9M16 - chains A and C; structure by X-ray diffraction, 2.06 A resolution.

# Chain A
Name: Vitamin D3 receptor
From: Rattus norvegicus
UniProt: P13053 (VDR_RAT); residue numbers follow UniProt; this construct covers 116-159, 207-423
Sequence (271 residues; numbered 106 to 423; 47 numbers in that range are skipped by the numbering (no residue carries them; nothing is unmodelled there); the number before each row is that of its first residue):
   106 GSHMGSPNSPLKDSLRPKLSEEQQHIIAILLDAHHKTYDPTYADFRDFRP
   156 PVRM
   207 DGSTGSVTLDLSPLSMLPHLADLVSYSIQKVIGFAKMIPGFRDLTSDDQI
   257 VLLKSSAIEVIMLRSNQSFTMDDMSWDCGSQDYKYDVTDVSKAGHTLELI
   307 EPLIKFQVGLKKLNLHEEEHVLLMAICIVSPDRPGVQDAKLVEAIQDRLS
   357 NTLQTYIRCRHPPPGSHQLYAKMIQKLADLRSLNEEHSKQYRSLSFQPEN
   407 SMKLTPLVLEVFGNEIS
Disordered / not traced: 106-122, 207-217, 421-423
Differences from the reference sequence: expression tag (106-115)
Ligand contacts: A1L74 ((4S)-5-[4-[[4-(2-ethyl-2-oxidanyl-butoxy)-2,3-dimethyl-phenyl]-dimethyl-silyl]-2,3-dimethyl-phenoxy]-4-oxidanyl-pentanoic acid): Thr142, Tyr143, Asp144, Tyr147, Phe150, Leu223, Leu226, Ala227, Leu229, Val230, Tyr232, Ser233, Lys236, Ile264, Ile267, Arg270, Ser271, Ser274, Trp282, Cys284, Tyr291, Val296, Ala299, His301, Leu309, His393, Tyr397, Leu400, Leu410, Phe418
Curated features (UniProtKB/Swiss-Prot):
  - region: Lys242 to Lys260 (Interaction with coactivator LXXLL motif)
  - motif: Pro412 to Asn420 (9aaTAD)
  - binding site (calcitriol): Tyr143, Ser233, Arg270, Ser274, His301, His393

# Chain C
Name: Mediator of RNA polymerase II transcription subunit 1
UniProt: Q15648 (MED1_HUMAN); residues 625-637 here correspond to UniProt positions 640-652 (UniProt number = residue number + 15)
Sequence (13 residues; row label = number of the first residue in the row):
   625 KNHPMLMNLLKDN
Disordered / not traced: 636-637
Curated features (UniProtKB/Swiss-Prot):
  - motif: Leu630 to Leu634 (LXXLL motif 2)

# Chain A / chain C interface
Contacting residue pairs (19):
  Ile238(A) with Leu630(C), hydrophobic; Leu633(C), hydrophobic; Leu634(C), hydrophobic
  Lys242(A) with Leu633(C), hydrogen bond (side chain-backbone); Leu634(C); Lys635(C)
  Arg248(A) with Leu634(C), hydrogen bond (side chain-backbone)
  Ser252(A) with Met631(C)
  Gln255(A) with Leu634(C)
  Ile256(A) with His627(C); Leu630(C), hydrophobic; Met631(C), hydrophobic
  Leu259(A) with Leu634(C), hydrophobic
  Lys260(A) with His627(C), hydrogen bond
  Pro412(A) with Met629(C)
  Glu416(A) with His627(C); Pro628(C); Met629(C), hydrogen bond (side chain-backbone); Leu630(C), hydrogen bond (side chain-backbone)
Other interface residues (no listed pair), chain A (14 interface residues in all): Gln235, Phe247, Leu413, Val417
Other interface residues (no listed pair), chain C (9 interface residues in all): Asn626

# In short
14 residues of chain A face 9 of chain C across their interface, with 5 hydrogen bonds. Among the polar pairs
are Lys242(A)-Leu633(C), Arg248(A)-Leu634(C) and Lys260(A)-His627(C). Bound to chain A: compound A1L74. From
UniProt: 6 calcitriol-binding residues on chain A.
Chain A is Vitamin D3 receptor (Rattus norvegicus) and chain C is Mediator of RNA polymerase II transcription
subunit 1; the structure, Vitamin D receptor complex with a bis(2,3-dimethylphenyl)dimethylsilane derivative,
was determined by X-ray diffraction together with 9M10, 9M11, 9M12, 9M13, 9M14, 9M15 and 7 further entries
from the same study.
